8TVR - chains E and G of the 24 polymer chains in the assembly; structure by electron microscopy, 2.80 A resolution.

# Chain E
Protein: Tail spike protein
Organism: Salmonella phage P22
Reference sequence: P12528 (FIBER_BPP22); numbering as in UniProt (aligned over 1-667)
Sequence (667 residues; row label = number of the first residue in the row):
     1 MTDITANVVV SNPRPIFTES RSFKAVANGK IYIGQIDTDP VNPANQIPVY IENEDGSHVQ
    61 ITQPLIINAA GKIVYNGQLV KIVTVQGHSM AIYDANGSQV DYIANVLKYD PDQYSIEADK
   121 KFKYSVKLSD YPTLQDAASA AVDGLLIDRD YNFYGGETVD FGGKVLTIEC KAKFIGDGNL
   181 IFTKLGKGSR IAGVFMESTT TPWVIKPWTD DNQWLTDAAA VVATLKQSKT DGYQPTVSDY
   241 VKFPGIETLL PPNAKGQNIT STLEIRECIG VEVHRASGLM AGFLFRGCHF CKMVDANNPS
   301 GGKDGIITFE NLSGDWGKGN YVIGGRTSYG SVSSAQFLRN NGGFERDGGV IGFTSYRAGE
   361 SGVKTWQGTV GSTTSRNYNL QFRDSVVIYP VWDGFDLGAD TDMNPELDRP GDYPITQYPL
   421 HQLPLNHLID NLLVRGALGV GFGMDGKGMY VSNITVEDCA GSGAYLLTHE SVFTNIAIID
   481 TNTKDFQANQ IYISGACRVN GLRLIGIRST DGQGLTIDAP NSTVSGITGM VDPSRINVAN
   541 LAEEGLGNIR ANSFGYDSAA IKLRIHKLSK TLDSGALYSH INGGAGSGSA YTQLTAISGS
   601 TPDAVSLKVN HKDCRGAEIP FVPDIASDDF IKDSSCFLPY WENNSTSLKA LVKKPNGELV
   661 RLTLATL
Disordered / not traced: 1-4, 123-667
Swiss-Prot annotation at these positions:
  - active site: Glu360, Asp393, Asp396
  - mutagenesis: Glu360 (E360Q: Complete loss of hydrolysis of O-antigen oligosaccharides), Asp393 (D393N: Complete loss of hydrolysis of O-antigen oligosaccharides), Asp396 (D396N: Complete loss of hydrolysis of O-antigen oligosaccharides)

# Chain G
Protein: Packaged DNA stabilization protein gp10
Organism: Salmonella phage P22
Reference sequence: P26749 (VG10_BPP22); numbering as in UniProt (aligned over 1-472)
Sequence (472 residues; row label = number of the first residue in the row):
     1 MPIQQLPMMK GMGKDFKNAD YIDYLPVNML ATPKEILNSS GYLRSFPGIT KRYDMNGVSR
    61 GVEYNTAQNA VYRVCGGKLY KGESEVGDVA GSGRVSMAHG RTSQAVGVNG QLVEYRYDGT
   121 VKTVSNWPAD SGFTQYELGS VRDITRLRGR YAWSKDGTDS WFITDLEDES HPDRYSAQYR
   181 AESQPDGIIG IGTWRDFIVC FGSSTIEYFS LTGATTAGAA LYVAQPSLMV QKGIAGTYCK
   241 TPFADSYAFI SHPATGAPSV YIIGSGQASP IATASIEKII RSYTAEEMAT GVMETLRFDS
   301 HELLIIHLPR HVLVYDASSS QNGPQWCVLK TGLYDDVYRG VDFMYEGNQI TCGDKSEAVV
   361 GQLQFDISSQ YDKQQEHLLF TPLFKADNAR CFDLEVESST GVAQYADRLF LSATTDGINY
   421 GREQMIEQNE PFVYDKRVLW KRVGRIRRLI GFKLRVITKS PVTLSGCQIR LE
Disordered / not traced: 1

# Interface between chain E and chain G
Pairs across the interface (17):
  Asn53(E) - Asn419(G)  hydrogen bond
  Asn53(E) - Tyr420(G)
  Glu54(E) - Tyr334(G)
  Glu54(E) - Glu376(G)
  Glu54(E) - Glu423(G)
  Glu54(E) - Lys453(G)  salt bridge
  Glu54(E) - Arg455(G)  salt bridge
  Asp55(E) - Asp335(G)
  His58(E) - Phe16(G)
  Val59(E) - Phe16(G)  hydrophobic
  Val59(E) - Ile418(G)  hydrophobic
  Val59(E) - Asn419(G)
  Tyr75(E) - Asp416(G)  hydrogen bond
  Tyr75(E) - Asn419(G)
  Asn76(E) - Thr415(G)  hydrogen bond
  Gln78(E) - Gly421(G)
  Gln78(E) - Arg422(G)  hydrogen bond (side chain-backbone)
Interface residues without a listed pair, chain E (11 interface residues in all): Ile51, Ser57, Ile61
Interface residues without a listed pair, chain G (15 interface residues in all): Arg447

# Overview
11 residues of chain E and 15 residues of chain G are in contact; the contacts include 4 hydrogen bonds and 2
salt bridges. Polar contacts include Glu54(E)-Lys453(G), Glu54(E)-Arg455(G) and Asn53(E)-Asn419(G). UniProt
lists 3 active-site residues and 3 mutagenesis sites on chain E.
Here chain E is Tail spike protein and chain G is Packaged DNA stabilization protein gp10, both from
Salmonella phage P22. Entry 8TVR (In situ cryo-EM structure of bacteriophage P22 tail hub protein: tailspike
protein complex at 2.8A resolution) was determined by electron microscopy together with 8TVU, 8U1O, 8U10 and
8U11 from the same study.
